8VZL - chains A and C of the 4 polymer chains in the assembly; structure by X-ray diffraction, 2.41 A resolution.

# Chain A
Molecule: DNA ligase 1
From: Homo sapiens
Notes: EC 6.5.1.1
UniProtKB: P18858 (DNLI1_HUMAN); residue numbers follow UniProt; this construct covers 261-918
Amino-acid sequence (669 residues; numbered 261 to 929; the number before each row is that of its first residue):
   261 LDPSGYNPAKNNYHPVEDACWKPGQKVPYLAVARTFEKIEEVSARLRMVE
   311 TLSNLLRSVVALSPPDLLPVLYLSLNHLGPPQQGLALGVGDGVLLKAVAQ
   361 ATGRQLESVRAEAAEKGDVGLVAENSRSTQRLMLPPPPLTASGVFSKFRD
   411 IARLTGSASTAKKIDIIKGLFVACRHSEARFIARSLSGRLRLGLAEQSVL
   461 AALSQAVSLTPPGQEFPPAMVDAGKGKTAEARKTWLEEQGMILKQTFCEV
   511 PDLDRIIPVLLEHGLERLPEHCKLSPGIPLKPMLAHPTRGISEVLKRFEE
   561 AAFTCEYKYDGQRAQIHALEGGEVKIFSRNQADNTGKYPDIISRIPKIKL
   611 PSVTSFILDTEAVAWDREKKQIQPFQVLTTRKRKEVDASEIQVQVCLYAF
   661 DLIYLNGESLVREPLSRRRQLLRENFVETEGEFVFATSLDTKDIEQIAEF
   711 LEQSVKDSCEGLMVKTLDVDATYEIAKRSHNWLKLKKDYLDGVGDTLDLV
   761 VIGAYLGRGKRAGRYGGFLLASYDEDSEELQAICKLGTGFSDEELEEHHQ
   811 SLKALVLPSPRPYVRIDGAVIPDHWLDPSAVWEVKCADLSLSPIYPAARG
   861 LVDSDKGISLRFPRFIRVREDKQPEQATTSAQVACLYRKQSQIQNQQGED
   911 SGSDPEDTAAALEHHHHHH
Not modelled in the structure: 907-929
Differences from the reference sequence: conflict Ala346 (Glu in P18858), Ala592 (Glu in P18858); expression tag (919-929)
Residues lining bound ligands: adenosine monophosphate (AMP): Glu566, Tyr567, Lys568, Tyr569, Arg573, Glu621, Phe660, Met723, Lys725, Trp742, Lys744, Lys746
What the authors report for this chain:
  - binding site for the 11-nt DNA/RNA hybrid strand: Asp570, Arg871
  - catalytic residues: Lys568 (citing earlier work)

# Chain C
Molecule: 7-nt DNA strand
Sequence (7 nucleotides; numbered 12 to 18; the number before each row is that of its first residue):
    12 GTCGGAC
Glycans and other covalent adducts: adenosine monophosphate (AMP) linked to DG12

# Interface between chain A and chain C
Contacting residue pairs (20):
  Ser303(A) - DA17(C)  phosphate contact
  Ser303(A) - DC18(C)  hydrogen bond to the phosphate
  Ala304(A) - DC18(C)  sugar contact
  Lys744(A) - DT13(C)  salt bridge to the phosphate
  Lys746(A) - DG12(C)  hydrogen bond to the phosphate
  Lys746(A) - DT13(C)  salt bridge to the phosphate
  Tyr749(A) - DT13(C)  hydrogen bond to the phosphate
  Lys770(A) - DG15(C)  base contact
  Thr798(A) - DT13(C)  hydrogen bond to the base
  Thr798(A) - DC14(C)  hydrogen bond to the sugar
  Gly799(A) - DC14(C)  phosphate contact
  Gly799(A) - DG15(C)  phosphate contact
  Phe800(A) - DG15(C)  sugar contact
  Ser801(A) - DG15(C)  phosphate contact
  Ser801(A) - DG16(C)  phosphate contact
  Asp802(A) - DG15(C)  phosphate contact
  Asp802(A) - DG16(C)  hydrogen bond to the phosphate
  Phe872(A) - DG12(C)  sugar contact
  Arg874(A) - DT13(C)  hydrogen bond to the phosphate
  Arg874(A) - DC14(C)  salt bridge to the phosphate
Other interface residues (no listed pair), chain A (15 interface residues in all): Arg305, Glu803

# Summary
The interface between chain A and chain C involves 15 residues on one side and 7 on the other; the contacts
include 7 hydrogen bonds and 3 salt bridges. Among the polar pairs are Thr798(A)-DT13(C), Thr798(A)-DC14(C)
and Ser303(A)-DC18(C). From the paper: the catalytic residue Lys568(A); a binding site for the 11-nt DNA/RNA
hybrid strand at Asp570(A) and Arg871(A).
Here chain A is DNA ligase 1 (Homo sapiens) and chain C is a 7-nt DNA strand. Entry 8VZL (DNA Ligase 1
captured with pre-step 3 ligation at the rG:C nicksite) was determined by X-ray diffraction together with
8VDN, 8VDS, 8VDT and 8VZM from the same study.
